PDB entry 1PTO | X-ray diffraction, 3.50 A resolution | chains B and F of the 6 polymer chains in the assembly

# Chain B
Molecule: Pertussis toxin
Organism: Bordetella pertussis
Reference sequence: P04978 (TOX2_BORPE); residues 4-199 here correspond to UniProt positions 31-226 (UniProt number = residue number + 27)
Sequence (196 residues; each row starts with the number of its first residue):
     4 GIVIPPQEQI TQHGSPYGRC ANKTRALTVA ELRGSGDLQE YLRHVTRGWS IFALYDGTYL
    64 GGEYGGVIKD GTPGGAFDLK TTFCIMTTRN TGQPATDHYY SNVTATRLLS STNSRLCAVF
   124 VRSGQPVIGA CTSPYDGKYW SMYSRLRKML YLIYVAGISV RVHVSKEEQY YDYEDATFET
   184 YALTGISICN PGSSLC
Disulfide bonds: Cys23-Cys87, Cys120-Cys134, Cys192-Cys199

# Chain F
Molecule: Pertussis toxin (subunit S5)
Organism: Bordetella pertussis
Reference sequence: P04981 (TOX5_BORPE); residues 2-99 here correspond to UniProt positions 36-133 (UniProt number = residue number + 34)
Sequence (98 residues; row label = number of the first residue in the row):
     2 LPTHLYKNFT VQELALKLKG KNQEFCLTAF MSGRSLVRAC LSDAGHEHDT WFDTMLGFAI
    62 SAYALKSRIA LTVEDSPYPG TPGDLLELQI CPLNGYCE
Disulfide bonds: Cys27-Cys41, Cys92-Cys98

# How chain B and chain F interact
Contacting residue pairs (37; chain B residue first):
  Ser144(B) with Lys22(F)
  Met145(B) with Leu19(F), hydrophobic; Gln24(F)
  Ser147(B) with Asp54(F)
  Arg148(B) with Leu17(F); Gln24(F), hydrogen bond; Asp44(F), salt bridge; Phe53(F); Asp54(F), salt bridge
  Lys151(B) with Asp54(F), salt bridge
  Met152(B) with Leu17(F), hydrophobic
  Leu155(B) with Ile61(F), hydrophobic; Tyr64(F), hydrophobic
  Ile161(B) with Tyr64(F), hydrophobic
  Thr187(B) with Leu19(F)
  Gly188(B) with Leu17(F)
  Ile189(B) with Ala16(F); Leu17(F), hydrogen bond (backbone-backbone)
  Ser190(B) with Leu15(F); Ala16(F); Lys18(F)
  Ile191(B) with Glu14(F); Leu15(F), hydrogen bond (backbone-backbone); Ala16(F); Tyr64(F)
  Cys192(B) with Glu14(F)
  Asn193(B) with Gln13(F), hydrogen bond; Glu14(F), hydrogen bond (backbone-side chain)
  Ser196(B) with Glu14(F), hydrogen bond; Arg39(F), hydrogen bond
  Ser197(B) with Arg39(F)
  Leu198(B) with Glu14(F); Lys18(F), hydrogen bond (backbone-side chain); Cys27(F), hydrophobic; Thr29(F); Arg39(F)
  Cys199(B) with Lys18(F), hydrogen bond (backbone-side chain)
Also at the interface, not in a pair above, chain B (21 interface residues in all): Leu149, His166
Also at the interface, not in a pair above, chain F (19 interface residues in all): Leu57, Ala65

# In short
Chain B and chain F form an interface of 21 and 19 residues respectively; the contacts include 9 hydrogen
bonds and 3 salt bridges. Polar pairs include Arg148(B)-Asp44(F), Arg148(B)-Asp54(F) and Lys151(B)-Asp54(F).
Here chain B is Pertussis toxin and chain F is Pertussis toxin (subunit S5), both from Bordetella pertussis.
Entry 1PTO (The structure of a pertussis toxin-sugar complex as a model for receptor binding) was determined
by X-ray diffraction.
